Entry 1NAM (X-ray diffraction, 2.70 A resolution); this record covers chains B and H of the 5 polymer chains in the assembly.

[Chain B]
Molecule: BM3.3 T Cell Receptor beta-Chain
Source organism: Mus musculus
Notes: fragment: Fv Fragment, Variable Domain
Chain sequence (113 residues; numbered 1 to 116 plus 2 insertion-coded residues; 5 numbers in that range are skipped by the numbering (no residue carries them; nothing is unmodelled there); the number before each row is that of its first residue):
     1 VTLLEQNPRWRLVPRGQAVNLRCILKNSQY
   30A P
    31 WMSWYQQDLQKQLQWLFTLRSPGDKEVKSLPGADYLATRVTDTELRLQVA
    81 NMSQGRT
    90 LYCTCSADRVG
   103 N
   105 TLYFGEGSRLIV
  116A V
Cystine bridges: Cys23-Cys92

[Chain H]
Molecule: H-2 class I histocompatibility antigen, K-B alpha chain precursor
Source organism: Mus musculus
Notes: fragment: Extracellular Domains (alpha1, alpha2, alpha3)
Reference sequence: P01901 (HA1B_MOUSE); residues 1-275 here correspond to UniProt positions 22-296 (UniProt number = residue number + 21)
Chain sequence (275 residues; numbered 1 to 275; the number before each row is that of its first residue):
     1 GPHSLRYFVTAVSRPGLGEPRYMEVGYVDDTEFVRFDSDAENPRYEPRAR
    51 WMEQEGPEYWERETQKAKGNEQSFRVDLRTLLGYYNQSKGGSHTIQVISG
   101 CEVGSDGRLLRGYQQYAYDGCDYIALNEDLKTWTAADMAALITKHKWEQA
   151 GEAERLRAYLEGTCVEWLRRYLKNGNATLLRTDSPKAHVTHHSRPEDKVT
   201 LRCWALGFYPADITLTWQLNGEELIQDMELVETRPAGDGTFQKWASVVVP
   251 LGKEQYYTCHVYHQGLPEPLTLRWE
Cystine bridges: Cys203-Cys259
Curated features (UniProtKB/Swiss-Prot):
  - region: Glu275 (Connecting peptide)
  - glycosylation (N-linked (GlcNAc...) asparagine): Asn86, Asn176

[Chain B / chain H interface]
Pairs across the interface - 9 pairs, chain B then chain H:
  Trp31(B) with Val76(H), hydrophobic
  Arg50(B) with Val76(H)
  Pro52(B) with Arg79(H)
  Asp72(B) with Arg79(H), salt bridge
  Asp97(B) with Lys146(H), salt bridge
  Arg98(B) with Gly69(H), hydrogen bond (side chain-backbone); Ser73(H)
  Val99(B) with Arg155(H)
  Asn103(B) with Ala150(H)
Interface residues without a listed pair, chain B (9 interface residues in all): Ser51
Interface residues without a listed pair, chain H (8 interface residues in all): Gln72

[Summary]
The interface between chain B and chain H involves 9 residues on one side and 8 on the other; the contacts
include 1 hydrogen bond and 2 salt bridges. Among the polar pairs are Asp72(B)-Arg79(H), Asp97(B)-Lys146(H)
and Arg98(B)-Gly69(H).
Here chain B is BM3.3 T Cell Receptor beta-Chain and chain H is H-2 class I histocompatibility antigen, K-B
alpha chain precursor, both from Mus musculus. Entry 1NAM (Murine alloreactive scfv TCR-peptide-MHC class I
molecule complex) was determined by X-ray diffraction (same publication as 1NAN).
